Entry 3R8F (X-ray diffraction, 3.37 A resolution); this record covers chains A and E of the 5 polymer chains in the assembly.

[Chain A]
Molecule: Chromosomal replication initiator protein dnaA
Organism: Aquifex aeolicus
UniProtKB: O66659 (DNAA_AQUAE); residues 76-399 here = UniProt positions 76-399
Sequence (324 residues; row label = number of the first residue in the row):
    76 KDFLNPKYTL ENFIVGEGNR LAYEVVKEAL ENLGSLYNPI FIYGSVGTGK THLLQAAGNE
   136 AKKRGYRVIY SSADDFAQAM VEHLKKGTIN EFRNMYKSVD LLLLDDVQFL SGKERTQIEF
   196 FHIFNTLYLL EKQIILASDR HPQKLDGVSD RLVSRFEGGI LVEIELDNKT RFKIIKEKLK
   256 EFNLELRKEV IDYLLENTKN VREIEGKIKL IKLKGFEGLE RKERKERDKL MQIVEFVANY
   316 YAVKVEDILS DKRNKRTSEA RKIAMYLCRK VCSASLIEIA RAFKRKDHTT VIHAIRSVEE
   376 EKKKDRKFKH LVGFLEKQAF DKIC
Not modelled in the structure: 76, 328, 378-380
Ion coordination: Mg2+: Thr126 (together with AMP-PCP)
Residues lining bound ligands: AMP-PCP (ACP; phosphomethylphosphonic acid adenylate ester): Lys82, Tyr83, Asn87, Phe88, Ile89, Asn94, Val121, Gly122, Thr123, Gly124, Lys125, Thr126, His127, Asp181, Ile249, Lys253, Val276, Arg277, Glu280
UniProt features mapped onto this chain:
  - binding site (ADP): Ile89, Asn94, Gly122, Thr123, Gly124, Lys125, Thr126, His127
  - binding site (ATP): Ile89, Gly122, Gly124, Lys125, Thr126, His127, Asp180, Arg277
  - binding site (Mg(2+)): Thr126, Asp181
  - binding site (ssDNA): Val156, Lys188, Arg190, Thr191
  - mutagenesis: Val156 (V156A: 3.6-fold decreased affinity for ssDNA, very poor unwinding of 15-mer dsDNA), Lys188 (K188A: 4.5-fold decreased affinity for ssDNA, very poor unwinding of 15-mer dsDNA; K188D: 8.2-fold decreased affinity for ssDNA, very poor unwinding of 15-mer dsDNA), Arg190 (R190A: 1.7-fold decreased affinity for ssDNA, very poor unwinding of 15-mer dsDNA; R190D: 8-fold decreased affinity for ssDNA, very poor unwinding of 15-mer dsDNA), Arg230 (R230A: Very poor unwinding of 15-mer dsDNA), Gly281 (G281Q: Very poor unwinding of 15-mer dsDNA), Ser350 (S350D: Very poor unwinding of 15-mer dsDNA)
From the paper describing this entry:
  - binding site for the 12-nt DNA strand (chain E): Val156, Lys188, Arg190, Thr191

[Chain E]
Molecule: 12-nt DNA strand
Sequence (12 nucleotides; row label = number of the first residue in the row):
     1 AAAAAAAAAA AA

[Interface between chain A and chain E]
Residue-residue contacts - 9 pairs, chain A then chain E:
  Val156(A) - DA10(E)  sugar contact
  Gly187(A) - DA11(E)  phosphate contact
  Lys188(A) - DA11(E)  phosphate contact
  Lys188(A) - DA12(E)  salt bridge to the phosphate
  Glu189(A) - DA11(E)  phosphate contact
  Arg190(A) - DA9(E)  sugar contact
  Arg190(A) - DA10(E)  salt bridge to the phosphate
  Arg190(A) - DA11(E)  hydrogen bond to the phosphate
  Thr191(A) - DA11(E)  hydrogen bond to the phosphate
Other interface residues (no listed pair), chain A (9 interface residues in all): Met155, Leu159, Ser186

[Overview]
9 residues of chain A and 4 residues of chain E are in contact; the contacts include 2 hydrogen bonds and 2
salt bridges. Among the polar pairs are Arg190(A)-DA11(E), Thr191(A)-DA11(E) and Lys188(A)-DA12(E). The paper
reports a binding site for the 12-nt DNA strand (chain E) at Val156(A), Lys188(A) and Arg190(A) among others.
Here chain A is Chromosomal replication initiator protein dnaA (Aquifex aeolicus) and chain E is a 12-nt DNA
strand. Entry 3R8F (Replication initiator DnaA bound to AMPPCP and single-stranded DNA) was determined by
X-ray diffraction.
